5C3I - chains I and K of the 4 polymer chains in the assembly; structure by X-ray diffraction, 3.50 A resolution.

# Chain I
Protein: Histone chaperone ASF1A
From: Homo sapiens
UniProt: Q9Y294 (ASF1A_HUMAN); residue numbers follow UniProt; this construct covers 1-175
Chain sequence (188 residues; each row starts with the number of its first residue; numbers below 1 keep their minus sign (Met-12 is residue -12)):
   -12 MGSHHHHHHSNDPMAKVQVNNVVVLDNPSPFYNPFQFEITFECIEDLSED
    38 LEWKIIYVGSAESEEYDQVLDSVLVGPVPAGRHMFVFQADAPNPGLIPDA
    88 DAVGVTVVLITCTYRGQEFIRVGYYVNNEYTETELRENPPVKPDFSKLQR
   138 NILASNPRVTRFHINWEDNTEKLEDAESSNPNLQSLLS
Disordered / not traced: -12 to 1, 155-175
Sequence notes: expression tag (-12 to 0)
Curated features (UniProtKB/Swiss-Prot):
  - motif: Ile31 to Asp37 (Required for interaction with HIRA)
  - mutagenesis: Glu36 to Asp37 (Abrogates interaction with HIRA and induction of senescence-associated heterochromatin foci), Asp37 (D37A: Abrogates interaction with CHAF1B and HIRA), Glu49 (E49A: Loss of interaction with TLK2), Asp54 (D54R: Reduces interaction with histone H3), Val62 to Pro64 (Abrogates interaction with HIRA and induction of senescence-associated heterochromatin foci), Asp88 (D88A: Loss of interaction with TLK2. Reduced phosphorylation), Val94 (V94R: Abrogates interaction with histone H3 and histone H4. Loss of interaction with TLK2. Reduced phosphorylation), Arg108 (R108E: Reduces interaction with histone H3), Ser166 (S166A: Does not affect phosphorylation in response to DNA damage), Ser175 (S175A: Does not affect phosphorylation in response to DNA damage)

# Chain K
Protein: Histone H4
From: Homo sapiens
UniProt: P62805 (H4_HUMAN); residues 0-102 here correspond to UniProt positions 1-103 (UniProt number = residue number + 1)
Chain sequence (103 residues; row label = number of the first residue in the row; numbering starts at 0):
     0 MSGRGKGGKGLGKGGAKRHRKVLRDNIQGITKPAIRRLARRGGVKRISGL
    50 IYEETRGVLKVFLENVIRDAVTYTEHAKRKTVTAMDVVYALKRQGRTLYG
   100 FGG
Disordered / not traced: 0-25, 102
Curated features (UniProtKB/Swiss-Prot):
  - DNA-binding region: Lys16 to Lys20
  - modified residue: Ser1 (N-acetylserine), Arg3 (Asymmetric dimethylarginine), Lys5 (N6-(2-hydroxyisobutyryl)lysine), Lys8 (N6-(2-hydroxyisobutyryl)lysine), Lys12 (N6-(2-hydroxyisobutyryl)lysine), Lys16 (N6-(2-hydroxyisobutyryl)lysine), Lys20 (N6,N6,N6-trimethyllysine), Lys31 (N6-(2-hydroxyisobutyryl)lysine), Lys44 (N6-(2-hydroxyisobutyryl)lysine), Ser47 (Phosphoserine), Tyr51 (Phosphotyrosine), Lys59 (N6-(2-hydroxyisobutyryl)lysine), Lys77 (N6-(2-hydroxyisobutyryl)lysine), Lys79 (N6-(2-hydroxyisobutyryl)lysine), Thr80 (Phosphothreonine), Tyr88 (Phosphotyrosine), Lys91 (N6-(2-hydroxyisobutyryl)lysine)
  - cross-link (Glycyl lysine isopeptide (Lys-Gly)): Lys12 (interchain with G-Cter in SUMO2), Lys20 (interchain with G-Cter in SUMO2), Lys31 (interchain with G-Cter in SUMO2), Lys59 (interchain with G-Cter in SUMO2), Lys79 (interchain with G-Cter in SUMO2), Lys91 (interchain with G-Cter in SUMO2)

# How chain I and chain K interact
Contacting residue pairs (25):
  Asn7(I) - Phe100(K)
  Asn7(I) - Gly101(K)
  Asn8(I) - Phe100(K)
  Val9(I) - Phe100(K)
  Val109(I) - Phe100(K)  hydrophobic
  Tyr111(I) - Phe100(K)
  Pro144(I) - Leu97(K)
  Pro144(I) - Tyr98(K)
  Pro144(I) - Gly99(K)
  Pro144(I) - Phe100(K)  hydrophobic
  Arg145(I) - Thr96(K)
  Arg145(I) - Tyr98(K)
  Val146(I) - Arg95(K)
  Val146(I) - Thr96(K)
  Val146(I) - Leu97(K)  hydrogen bond (backbone-backbone)
  Val146(I) - Gly99(K)
  Val146(I) - Phe100(K)  hydrophobic
  Thr147(I) - Arg95(K)
  Thr147(I) - Thr96(K)  hydrogen bond
  Arg148(I) - Gly94(K)
  Arg148(I) - Arg95(K)  hydrogen bond (backbone-backbone)
  Arg148(I) - Leu97(K)
  Phe149(I) - Gln93(K)
  Phe149(I) - Gly94(K)
  His150(I) - Lys91(K)  hydrogen bond (backbone-backbone)

# Overview
12 residues of chain I face 10 of chain K across their interface, with 4 hydrogen bonds. Among the polar pairs
are Thr147(I)-Thr96(K), Val146(I)-Leu97(K) and Arg148(I)-Arg95(K). UniProt lists 12 mutagenesis sites on chain
I; a DNA-binding region on chain K.
Chain I is Histone chaperone ASF1A and chain K is Histone H4, both from Homo sapiens; the structure, Crystal
structure of the quaternary complex of histone H3-H4 heterodimer with chaperone ASF1 and the replicative ...,
was determined by X-ray diffraction.
